4GSU - chain A; structure by X-ray diffraction, 2.00 A resolution.

== Chain A ==
Name: Probable conserved lipoprotein LPPS
From: Mycobacterium tuberculosis
UniProt: O53223 (O53223_MYCTU); numbering as in UniProt (aligned over 131-408)
Amino-acid sequence (287 residues; each row starts with the number of its first residue):
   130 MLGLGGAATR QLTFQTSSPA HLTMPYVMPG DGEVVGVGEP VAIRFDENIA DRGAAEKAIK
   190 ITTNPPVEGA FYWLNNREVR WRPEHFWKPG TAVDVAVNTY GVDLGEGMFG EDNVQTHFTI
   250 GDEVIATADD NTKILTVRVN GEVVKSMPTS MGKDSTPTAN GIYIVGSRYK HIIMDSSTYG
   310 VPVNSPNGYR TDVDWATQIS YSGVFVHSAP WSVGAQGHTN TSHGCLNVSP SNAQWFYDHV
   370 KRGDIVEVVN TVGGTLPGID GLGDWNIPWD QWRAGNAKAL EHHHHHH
Disordered / not traced: 130-140, 409-416
Glycans and other covalent adducts: Meropenem, bound form (DWZ) linked to Cys-354
Sequence notes: expression tag (130, 409-416)
Ligand contacts: Meropenem, bound form (DWZ; (2S,3R,4S)-4-{[(3S,5S)-5-(dimethylcarbamoyl)pyrrolidin-3-yl]sulfanyl}-2-[(2S,3R)-3-hydroxy-1-oxobutan-2-yl]-3-methyl-3,4-dihydro-2H-pyrrole-5-carboxylic acid): Met-303, Tyr-308, Tyr-318, Ser-331, Gly-332, Val-333, His-352, Gly-353
UniProt features mapped onto this chain:
  - active site: His-336 (Proton donor/acceptor), Cys-354 (Nucleophile)
  - binding site (Ca(2+)): Asp-232, Glu-235, Gly-236
  - binding site (substrate): Tyr-318, Ser-331, Gly-332, Asn-356
  - site: Cys-354 (Binds to carbapenem drug (covalent))
From the paper describing this entry:
  - binding site for Meropenem, bound form: Tyr-308, Tyr-318, Ser-331, His-352, Gly-353, Cys-354
  - catalytic residues: Ser-337, His-352, Gly-353, Cys-354
  - catalytic residues: His-336 (proposed by the authors, not directly observed)

== Summary ==
Meropenem, bound form is covalently linked to Cys-354. From UniProt: active-site residues His-336 and Cys-354,
3 Ca2+-binding residues and 4 substrate-binding residues. The paper reports catalytic residues Ser-337,
His-352 and Gly-353 among others; a binding site for Meropenem, bound form at Tyr-308, Tyr-318 and Ser-331
among others.
Chain A is Probable conserved lipoprotein LPPS (Mycobacterium tuberculosis); the structure, Structural basis
for the inhibition of Mycobacterium tuberculosis L,D-transpeptidase by meropenem, a drug effective against
extensively ..., was determined by X-ray diffraction, deposited together with 4GSQ and 4GSR.
